PDB entry 8YH5 | electron microscopy, 3.66 A resolution | chains B and A of the 5 polymer chains in the assembly

== Chain B ==
Protein: Guanine nucleotide-binding protein G(I)/G(S)/G(T) subunit beta-1
Source organism: Rattus rattus
UniProtKB: P62871 (GBB1_BOVIN); residue numbers follow UniProt; this construct covers 2-340
Amino-acid sequence (375 residues; numbered -4 to 370; the number before each row is that of its first residue; numbers below 1 keep their minus sign (Met-4 is residue -4)):
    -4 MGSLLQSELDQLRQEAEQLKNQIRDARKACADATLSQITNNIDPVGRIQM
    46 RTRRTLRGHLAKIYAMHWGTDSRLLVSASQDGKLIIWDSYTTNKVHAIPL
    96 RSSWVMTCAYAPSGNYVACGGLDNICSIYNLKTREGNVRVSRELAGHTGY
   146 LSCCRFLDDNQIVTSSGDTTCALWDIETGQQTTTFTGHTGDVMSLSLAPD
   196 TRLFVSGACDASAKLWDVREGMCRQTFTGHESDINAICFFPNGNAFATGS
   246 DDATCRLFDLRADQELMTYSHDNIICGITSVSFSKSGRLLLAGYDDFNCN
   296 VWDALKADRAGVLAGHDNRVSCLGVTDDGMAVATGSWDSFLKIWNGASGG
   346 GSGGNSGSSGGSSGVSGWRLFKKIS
Not modelled in the structure: -4 to 4, 341-370
Construct notes: initiating methionine (-4); expression tag (-3 to 1, 341-370)
Curated features (UniProtKB/Swiss-Prot):
  - modified residue: Ser2 (N-acetylserine), His266 (Phosphohistidine)
Disulfide bonds: Cys103-Cys114

== Chain A ==
Protein: Guanine nucleotide-binding protein G(I)/G(S)/G(O) subunit gamma-2, Guanine nucleotide-binding protein G(i) subunit alpha-1 chimera
Source organism: Homo sapiens
UniProtKB: chimeric construct of P59768, P63097: residues -78 to -8 from P59768 (GBG2_HUMAN) positions 1-71 (UniProt number = residue number + 79); residues 3-354 from P63097 positions 3-354 (same numbers)
Amino-acid sequence (433 residues; each row starts with the number of its first residue; numbers below 1 keep their minus sign (Met-78 is residue -78)):
   -78 MASNNTASIAQARKLVEQLKMEANIDRIKVSKAAADLMAYCEAHAKEDPL
   -28 LTPVPASENPFREKKFFCAILGSAGSAGSAMCTLSAEDKAAVERSKMIDR
    22 NLREDGEKAAREVKLLLLGAGESGKSTIVKQMKIIHEAGYSEEECKQYKA
    72 VVYSNTIQSIIAIIRAMGRLKIDFGDSARADDARQLFVLAGAAEEGFMTA
   122 ELAGVIKRLWKDSGVQACFNRSREYQLNDSAAYYLNDLDRIAQPNYIPTQ
   172 QDVLRTRVKTTGIVETHFTFKDLHFKMFDVGGQRSERKKWIHCFEGVTAI
   222 IFCVALSDYDLVLAEDEEMNRMHESMKLFDSICNNKWFTDTSIILFLNKK
   272 DLFEEKIKKSPLTICYPEYAGSNTYEEAAAYIQCQFEDLNKRKDTKEIYT
   322 HFTCATDTKNVQFVFDAVTDVIIKNNLKDCGLF
Not modelled in the structure: -78 to 3, 55-182, 229-240
Construct notes: linker (-7 to 2)
Curated features (UniProtKB/Swiss-Prot):
  - modified residue: Ala-77 (N-acetylalanine), Cys-11 (Cysteine methyl ester)
  - lipidation: Cys-11 (S-geranylgeranyl cysteine), Cys3 (S-palmitoyl cysteine)
  - region: Lys35 to Thr48 (G1 motif), Asp173 to Thr181 (G2 motif), Phe196 to Arg205 (G3 motif), Ile265 to Asp272 (G4 motif), Thr324 to Thr329 (G5 motif)
  - binding site (GTP): Glu43 to Thr48, Asp150, Ser151, Leu175 to Arg178, Asp200 to Gln204, Asn269 to Asp272, Ala326
  - binding site (Mg(2+)): Ser47, Thr181

== How chain B and chain A interact ==
Pairs across the interface (42; chain B residue first):
  Arg52(B) - Asp20(A)
  Gly53(B) - Asp20(A)
  Gly53(B) - Leu23(A)
  Leu55(B) - Leu23(A)
  Leu55(B) - Arg24(A)
  Leu55(B) - Gly27(A)
  Lys57(B) - Glu216(A)  hydrogen bond (side chain-backbone)
  Tyr59(B) - Cys214(A)
  Asp76(B) - Gly27(A)
  Asp76(B) - Ala30(A)
  Lys78(B) - Asp26(A)  salt bridge
  Ile80(B) - Leu23(A)  hydrophobic
  Asn88(B) - Ser16(A)
  Lys89(B) - Ser16(A)  hydrogen bond (backbone-side chain)
  Lys89(B) - Ile19(A)
  Lys89(B) - Asp20(A)  salt bridge
  Lys89(B) - Leu23(A)
  Val90(B) - Arg15(A)  hydrogen bond (backbone-side chain)
  Val90(B) - Ile19(A)
  His91(B) - Arg15(A)
  Ala92(B) - Ile19(A)  hydrophobic
  Trp99(B) - Glu186(A)  hydrogen bond
  Trp99(B) - Phe199(A)  hydrophobic
  Trp99(B) - Cys214(A)  hydrophobic
  Trp99(B) - Phe215(A)  hydrophobic
  Leu117(B) - Gly183(A)
  Leu117(B) - Ile184(A)  hydrophobic
  Leu117(B) - Trp211(A)  hydrophobic
  Asp118(B) - Ile184(A)
  Asn119(B) - Gly183(A)
  Gly144(B) - Gln204(A)
  Tyr145(B) - Gln204(A)  hydrogen bond (backbone-side chain)
  Tyr145(B) - Lys210(A)
  Asp186(B) - Ser206(A)  hydrogen bond
  Asp186(B) - Arg208(A)
  Cys204(B) - Arg208(A)
  Cys204(B) - Lys210(A)
  Asp228(B) - Lys210(A)  salt bridge
  Asn230(B) - Lys210(A)
  Asp246(B) - Lys210(A)  salt bridge
  Arg314(B) - Trp258(A)
  Trp332(B) - His213(A)
Interface residues without a listed pair, chain B (31 interface residues in all): His54, Gln75, Ser97, Gly162, Met188
Interface residues without a listed pair, chain A (27 interface residues in all): Ala12, Val13, Glu28, Lys35

== In short ==
The interface between chain B and chain A involves 31 residues on one side and 27 on the other; the contacts
include 6 hydrogen bonds and 4 salt bridges. Among the polar pairs are Lys78(B)-Asp26(A), Lys89(B)-Asp20(A)
and Asp228(B)-Lys210(A).
Chain B is Guanine nucleotide-binding protein G(I)/G(S)/G(T) subunit beta-1 (Rattus rattus) and chain A is
Guanine nucleotide-binding protein G(I)/G(S)/G(O) subunit gamma-2, Guanine nucleotide-binding protein G(i)
subunit alpha-1 chimera (Homo sapiens); the structure, A3R-Gi complex bound to i6A, was determined by electron
microscopy (same publication as 8YH0, 8YH2, 8YH3 and 8YH6).
